2PQM - chains A and B; structure by X-ray diffraction, 1.86 A resolution.

[Chain A (and B)]
Protein: Cysteine synthase
Source organism: Entamoeba histolytica
Notes: chain B of this document is another copy of the same molecule, construct and numbering; everything in this record applies to it too
UniProtKB: O15570 (O15570_ENTHI); residue numbers follow UniProt; this construct covers 1-337
Chain sequence (343 residues; row label = number of the first residue in the row):
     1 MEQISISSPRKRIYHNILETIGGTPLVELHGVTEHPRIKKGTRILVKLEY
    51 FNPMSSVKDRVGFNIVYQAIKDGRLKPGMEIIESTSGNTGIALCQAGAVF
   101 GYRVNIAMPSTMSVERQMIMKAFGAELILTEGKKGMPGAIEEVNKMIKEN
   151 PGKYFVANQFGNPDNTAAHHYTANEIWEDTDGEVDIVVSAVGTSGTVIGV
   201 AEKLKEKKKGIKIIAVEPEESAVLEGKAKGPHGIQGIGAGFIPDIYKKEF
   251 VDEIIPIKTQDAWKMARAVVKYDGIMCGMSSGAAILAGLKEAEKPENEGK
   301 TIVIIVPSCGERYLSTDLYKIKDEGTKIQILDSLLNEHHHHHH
Disordered / not traced: 1, 340-343 (chain B: 1-2, 337-343)
Differences from the reference sequence: expression tag (338-343)
Covalent attachments: pyridoxal phosphate (PLP) linked to Lys58
Ligand contacts: pyridoxal phosphate (PLP): Val57, Asn88, His169, Ala190, Val191, Gly192, Thr193, Ser194, Gly195, Thr196, Gln235, Gly236, Ile237, Ser280, Pro307, Ser308, Tyr313

[Interface between chain A and chain B]
Residue-residue contacts (133; chain A residue first):
  Glu2(A) with Tyr67(B)
  Gln3(A) with Tyr67(B)
  Ile4(A) with Asn16(B); Glu19(B); Phe63(B), hydrophobic; Tyr67(B), hydrogen bond (backbone-side chain)
  Ser5(A) with Arg12(B), hydrogen bond (backbone-side chain); Glu19(B), hydrogen bond (backbone-side chain)
  Ile6(A) with Arg12(B), hydrogen bond (backbone-side chain); Leu18(B); Glu19(B); Ile21(B); Phe63(B), hydrophobic; Tyr171(B), hydrophobic
  Ser7(A) with Arg12(B); Tyr14(B); Glu19(B), hydrogen bond (side chain-backbone); Thr20(B); Ile21(B), hydrogen bond (backbone-backbone); Gly22(B); Gly23(B)
  Ser8(A) with Gly23(B)
  Pro9(A) with Glu175(B); Asp179(B)
  Arg10(A) with Arg10(B); Gly23(B), hydrogen bond (side chain-backbone); Thr24(B); Pro25(B); Phe51(B); Asp179(B)
  Lys11(A) with Asp179(B), hydrogen bond (backbone-side chain)
  Arg12(A) with Ser5(B), hydrogen bond (side chain-backbone); Ile6(B); Asp179(B)
  Ile13(A) with Leu26(B); Glu28(B); Arg43(B); Leu45(B), hydrophobic; Asp179(B)
  Tyr14(A) with Ser7(B); Pro25(B), hydrophobic; Leu26(B), hydrogen bond (backbone-backbone); Val27(B); Glu28(B), hydrogen bond (backbone-backbone)
  His15(A) with Glu28(B), salt bridge; His30(B), hydrogen bond (backbone-side chain)
  Asn16(A) with Ile4(B); Val27(B)
  Ile17(A) with Val27(B); Leu48(B), hydrophobic; Asp273(B); Gly274(B); Ile275(B), hydrophobic
  Leu18(A) with Ile4(B), hydrophobic; Ile6(B)
  Glu19(A) with Ser5(B); Ile6(B); Ser7(B), hydrogen bond (backbone-side chain)
  Thr20(A) with Ser7(B); Pro25(B); Val27(B); Phe51(B)
  Ile21(A) with Ile6(B); Ser7(B), hydrogen bond (backbone-backbone)
  Gly22(A) with Ser7(B)
  Gly23(A) with Ser7(B); Ser8(B); Arg10(B), hydrogen bond (backbone-side chain)
  Thr24(A) with Arg10(B)
  Pro25(A) with Arg10(B); Tyr14(B), hydrophobic; Thr20(B)
  Leu26(A) with Ile13(B); Tyr14(B), hydrogen bond (backbone-backbone)
  Val27(A) with Tyr14(B); Asn16(B); Ile17(B); Thr20(B)
  Glu28(A) with Ile13(B); Tyr14(B), hydrogen bond (backbone-backbone); His15(B), salt bridge
  His30(A) with His15(B), hydrogen bond (side chain-backbone)
  Arg43(A) with Ile13(B)
  Leu45(A) with Ile13(B), hydrophobic
  Leu48(A) with Ile17(B), hydrophobic
  Tyr50(A) with Pro53(B)
  Phe51(A) with Arg10(B); Thr20(B); Phe51(B); Pro53(B), hydrophobic
  Pro53(A) with Tyr50(B); Phe51(B), hydrophobic
  Met54(A) with Met276(B), hydrophobic
  Phe63(A) with Ile4(B), hydrophobic; Ile6(B), hydrophobic
  Tyr67(A) with Ile4(B), hydrophobic
  Ala98(A) with Gly274(B)
  Val99(A) with Asp273(B)
  Glu115(A) with Leu314(B)
  Met118(A) with Leu314(B)
  Ile119(A) with Glu311(B); Leu314(B), hydrophobic
  Ala122(A) with Val270(B); Tyr319(B), hydrophobic
  Phe123(A) with Val270(B), hydrophobic; Gly274(B)
  Tyr171(A) with Ile6(B), hydrophobic
  Asn174(A) with Pro9(B)
  Glu175(A) with Pro9(B)
  Glu178(A) with Pro9(B)
  Asp179(A) with Pro9(B); Arg10(B); Lys11(B), hydrogen bond (side chain-backbone); Arg12(B); Ile13(B)
  Val270(A) with Ala98(B); Ala122(B); Phe123(B), hydrophobic
  Lys271(A) with Ala98(B)
  Asp273(A) with Ile17(B); Val99(B)
  Gly274(A) with Ile17(B); Ala98(B); Phe123(B)
  Ile275(A) with Ile17(B), hydrophobic
  Met276(A) with Met54(B), hydrophobic
  Glu311(A) with Arg312(B), salt bridge
  Arg312(A) with Glu311(B), salt bridge
  Leu314(A) with Glu115(B); Met118(B); Ile119(B), hydrophobic
  Tyr319(A) with Ala122(B), hydrophobic
  Lys322(A) with Lys121(B)
Also at the interface, not in a pair above, chain A (67 interface residues in all): Ser55, Gln95, Phe100, Thr180, Arg267, Tyr272, Lys320
Also at the interface, not in a pair above, chain B (64 interface residues in all): Gln3, Ser55, Arg60, Gln95, Asn174, Glu178, Thr180, Lys271, Tyr272

[In short]
The interface between chain A and chain B involves 67 residues on one side and 64 on the other; the contacts
include 19 hydrogen bonds and 4 salt bridges. Among the polar pairs are His15(A)-Glu28(B), Glu311(A)-Arg312(B)
and Ile4(A)-Tyr67(B). Pyridoxal phosphate is covalently linked to Lys58(A).
Chain A and chain B are both Cysteine synthase (Entamoeba histolytica); the structure, Crystal structure of
Cysteine Synthase (OASS) from Entamoeba histolytica at 1.86 A resolution, was determined by X-ray diffraction,
deposited together with 3BM5.
